PDB entry 5KUA | electron microscopy, 6.00 A resolution (low resolution: residue-level contacts below are approximate; hydrogen-bond / salt-bridge calls are withheld) | chains A and D of the 26 polymer chains in the assembly

Chain A (and D):
Molecule: pilin
From: Neisseria meningitidis
Notes: chain D of this document is another copy of the same molecule, construct and numbering; everything in this record applies to it too
Amino-acid sequence (161 residues; row label = number of the first residue in the row):
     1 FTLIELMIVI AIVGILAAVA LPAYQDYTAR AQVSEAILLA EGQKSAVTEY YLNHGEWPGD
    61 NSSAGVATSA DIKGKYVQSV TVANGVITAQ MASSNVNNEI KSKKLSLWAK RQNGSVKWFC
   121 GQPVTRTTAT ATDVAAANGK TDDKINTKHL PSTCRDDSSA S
Disulfides: Cys-120/Cys-154
What the authors report for this chain:
  - post-translational modification sites: Ser-63, Ser-69 (citing earlier work)
  - contacts within the chain: Phe-1/Glu-5
  - conformationally variable residues (loop rearrangement, order/disorder transition): Ile-15 to Ala-23, Lys-73 to Gln-78, Gln-112 to Ser-115

Chain A / chain D interface:
Residue-residue contacts - 27 pairs, chain A then chain D:
  Ile-8(A) with Tyr-24(D); Thr-28(D)
  Ile-12(A) with Ala-31(D)
  Ile-15(A) with Glu-35(D); Lys-75(D); Tyr-76(D)
  Leu-16(A) with Glu-35(D)
  Ala-18(A) with Glu-35(D)
  Val-19(A) with Glu-35(D); Leu-39(D); Lys-73(D); Gly-74(D); Lys-75(D)
  Ala-20(A) with Glu-35(D); Leu-38(D)
  Pro-22(A) with Leu-39(D); Ile-72(D)
  Ala-23(A) with Ile-72(D)
  Tyr-27(A) with Gly-42(D); Gln-43(D)
  Thr-147(A) with Gly-65(D)
  Lys-148(A) with Gly-65(D); Val-66(D); Ala-67(D)
  Ser-152(A) with Asn-53(D)
  Arg-155(A) with Ala-64(D); Gly-65(D)
Interface residues without a listed pair, chain A (18 interface residues in all): Ile-4, Leu-21, Asn-146, Thr-153
Interface residues without a listed pair, chain D (22 interface residues in all): Leu-21, Ser-45, Glu-49, Ser-63

Summary:
The interface between chain A and chain D involves 18 residues on one side and 22 on the other. The paper
reports modification sites Ser-63(A) and Ser-69(A); conformational variability at Ile-15(A), Lys-73(A) and
Gln-112(A).
Chain A and chain D are both pilin (Neisseria meningitidis); the structure, Cryo-EM reconstruction of
Neisseria meningitidis Type IV pilus, was determined by electron microscopy together with 5JW8 from the same
study.
